Entry 1FYH (X-ray diffraction, 2.04 A resolution); this record covers chains A and B.

# Chain A
Name: Interferon gamma
Source organism: Homo sapiens
UniProtKB: P01579 (IFNG_HUMAN); the construct has insertions or renumbered stretches relative to UniProt, so the offset changes along the chain: 1-120 = UniProt 24-143; 205-333 = UniProt 28-156
Chain sequence (258 residues; each row starts with the number of its first residue; note: 76 numbers in that range are skipped by the numbering (no residue carries them; nothing is unmodelled there); numbering starts at 0):
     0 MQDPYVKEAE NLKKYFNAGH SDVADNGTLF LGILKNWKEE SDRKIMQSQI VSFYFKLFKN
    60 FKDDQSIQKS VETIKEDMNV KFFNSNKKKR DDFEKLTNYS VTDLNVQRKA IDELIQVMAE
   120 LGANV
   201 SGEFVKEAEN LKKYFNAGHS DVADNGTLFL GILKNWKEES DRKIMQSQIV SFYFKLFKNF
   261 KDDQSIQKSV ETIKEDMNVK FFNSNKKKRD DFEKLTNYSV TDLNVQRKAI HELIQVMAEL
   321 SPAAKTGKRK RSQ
Disordered / not traced: 217-223, 325-333
Sequence notes: initiating methionine (0); engineered mutation Asp-111 (His134 in P01579); linker (121-124, 201-204)
Swiss-Prot annotation at these positions:
  - modified residue: Gln-1 (Pyrrolidone carboxylic acid)
  - glycosylation (N-linked (GlcNAc...) asparagine): Asn-25, Asn-97, Asn-225, Asn-297

# Chain B
Name: Interferon gamma receptor 1
Source organism: Homo sapiens
Notes: fragment: extracellular domain
UniProtKB: P15260 (INGR1_HUMAN); residues 1-229 here correspond to UniProt positions 18-246 (UniProt number = residue number + 17)
Chain sequence (229 residues; numbered 1 to 229; the number before each row is that of its first residue):
     1 EMGTADLGPS SVPTPTNVTI ESYNMNPIVY WEYQIMPQVP VFTVEVKNYG VKNSEWIDAC
    61 INISHHYCNI SDHVGDPSNS LWVRVKARVG QKESAYAKSE EFAVCRDGKI GPPKLDIRKE
   121 EKQIMIDIFH PSVFVNGDEQ EVDYDPETTC YIRVYNVYVR MNGSEIQYKI LTQKEDDCDE
   181 IQCQLAIPVS SLNSQYCVSA EGVLHVWGVT TEKSKEVCIT IFNSSIKGS
Disordered / not traced: 1-11, 136-146, 224-229
Swiss-Prot annotation at these positions:
  - glycosylation (N-linked (GlcNAc...) asparagine): Asn-17, Asn-62, Asn-69, Asn-162, Asn-223
Disulfides: Cys-105/Cys-150, Cys-178/Cys-183, Cys-197/Cys-218

# Chain A / chain B interface
Pairs across the interface (45):
  Met-0(A) with Val-203(B); Gly-208(B), hydrogen bond (backbone-backbone)
  Gln-1(A) with Trp-207(B), hydrogen bond (side chain-backbone)
  Val-5(A) with Val-206(B); Trp-207(B)
  Lys-12(A) with Glu-101(B), salt bridge; Arg-106(B)
  Gly-18(A) with Trp-82(B), hydrogen bond (backbone-side chain); Glu-101(B)
  His-19(A) with Trp-82(B)
  Ser-20(A) with Lys-47(B), hydrogen bond (backbone-side chain); Trp-56(B); Trp-82(B); Lys-98(B), hydrogen bond
  Val-22(A) with Tyr-49(B); Trp-82(B), hydrophobic
  Ala-23(A) with Lys-47(B); Asn-48(B); Tyr-49(B), hydrophobic; Gly-50(B); Val-51(B); Trp-82(B), hydrophobic
  Asp-24(A) with Lys-47(B), salt bridge; Asn-53(B); Ser-54(B)
  Asn-25(A) with Val-51(B), hydrogen bond (backbone-backbone); Lys-52(B); Asn-53(B), hydrogen bond (backbone-backbone)
  Gly-26(A) with Gly-50(B); Val-51(B), hydrogen bond (backbone-backbone)
  Thr-27(A) with Gly-50(B)
  Lys-34(A) with Asp-76(B), salt bridge; Glu-147(B)
  Lys-37(A) with Glu-147(B), salt bridge
  Lys-308(A) with Tyr-49(B)
  His-311(A) with Tyr-49(B); Ser-80(B); Trp-82(B); Glu-101(B), salt bridge
  Glu-312(A) with Tyr-49(B), hydrogen bond
  Ile-314(A) with Val-206(B), hydrophobic
  Gln-315(A) with Ser-78(B), hydrogen bond (side chain-backbone); Asn-79(B), hydrogen bond
  Ala-318(A) with His-205(B), hydrogen bond (backbone-side chain)
  Glu-319(A) with Thr-149(B)
Also at the interface, not in a pair above, chain A (24 interface residues in all): Glu-9, Leu-30

# Summary
Chain A and chain B each contribute 24 residues to their interface, with 12 hydrogen bonds and 5 salt bridges.
Polar contacts include Lys-12(A)/Glu-101(B), Asp-24(A)/Lys-47(B) and Lys-34(A)/Asp-76(B).
Here chain A is Interferon gamma and chain B is Interferon gamma receptor 1, both from Homo sapiens. Entry
1FYH (1:1 complex between an interferon gamma single-chain variant and its receptor) was determined by X-ray
diffraction.
